Entry 7OV9 (X-ray diffraction, 1.90 A resolution); this record covers chains A and C.

Chain A:
Molecule: Queuine tRNA-ribosyltransferase accessory subunit 2
From: Mus musculus
Notes: EC 2.4.2.29; engineered mutation(s): M1del
UniProt: B8ZXI1 (QTRT2_MOUSE); residues 2-415 here = UniProt positions 2-415
Chain sequence (419 residues; each row starts with the number of its first residue; numbering starts at 0):
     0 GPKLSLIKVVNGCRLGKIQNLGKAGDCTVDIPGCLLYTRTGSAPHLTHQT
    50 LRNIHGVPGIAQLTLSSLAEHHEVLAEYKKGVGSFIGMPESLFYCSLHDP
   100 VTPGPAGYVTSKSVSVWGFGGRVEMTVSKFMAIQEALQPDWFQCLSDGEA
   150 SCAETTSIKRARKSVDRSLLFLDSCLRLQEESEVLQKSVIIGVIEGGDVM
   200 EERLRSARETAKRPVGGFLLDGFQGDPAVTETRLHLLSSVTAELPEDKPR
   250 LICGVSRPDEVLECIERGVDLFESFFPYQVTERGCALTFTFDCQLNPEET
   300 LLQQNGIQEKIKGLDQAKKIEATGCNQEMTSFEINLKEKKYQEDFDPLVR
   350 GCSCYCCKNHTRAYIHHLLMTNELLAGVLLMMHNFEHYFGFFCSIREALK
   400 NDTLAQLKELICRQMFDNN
Disordered / not traced: 0-1, 21-23, 152-155, 225-227, 292-330, 415-418
Construct notes: cloning artifact (0-1); expression tag (416-418)
Metal / ion sites: Zn2+: Cys351, Cys353, Cys356, His382
From the paper describing this entry:
  - mutagenesis - S41A/Y354F, Y354F: increased binding to Queuine tRNA-ribosyltransferase catalytic subunit 1 (chain C)
  - mutagenesis - S41A: unchanged binding to Queuine tRNA-ribosyltransferase catalytic subunit 1 (chain C)
  - mutagenesis - Y354F: decreased stability
  - mutagenesis - S41A (a factor of 2.5), S41A/Y354F (3.5-fold), Y354F (< 2-fold): decreased catalytic activity

Chain C:
Molecule: Queuine tRNA-ribosyltransferase catalytic subunit 1
From: Mus musculus
Notes: EC 2.4.2.29; engineered mutation(s): M1_L10del
UniProt: Q9JMA2 (TGT_MOUSE); numbering as in UniProt (aligned over 11-403)
Chain sequence (395 residues; row label = number of the first residue in the row):
     9 GPESAPRIMRLVAECSRSGARAGELRLPHGTVATPVFMPVGTQATMKGIT
    59 TEQLDSLGCRICLGNTYHLGLRPGPELIRKAQGLHGFMNWPHNLLTDSGG
   109 FQMVSLFSLSEVTEEGVHFRSPYDGEETLLSPERSVEIQNALGSDIIMQL
   159 DHVVSSTVTGPLVEEAMHRSVRWLDRCIAAHKHPDKQNLFAIIQGGLNAD
   209 LRTTCLKEMTKRDVPGFAIGGLSGGESKAQFWKMVALSTSMLPKDKPRYL
   259 MGVGYATDLVVCVALGCDMFDCVYPTRTARFGSALVPTGNLQLKKKQYAK
   309 DFSPINPECPCPTCQTHSRAFLHALLHSDNTTALHHLTVHNIAYQLQLLS
   359 AVRSSILEQRFPDFVRNFMRTMYGDHSLCPAWAVEALASVGIMLT
Disordered / not traced: 9-11, 164-165, 282-287, 403
Construct notes: cloning artifact (9-10)
Metal / ion sites: Zn2+: Cys317, Cys319, Cys322, His348
Curated features (UniProtKB/Swiss-Prot):
  - region (RNA binding): Gly260 to Asp266, Thr284 to Arg288
  - active site: Asp105 (Proton acceptor), Asp279 (Nucleophile)
  - binding site (queuine): Asp105 to Phe109, Asp159, Gln202, Gly229
  - binding site (Zn(2+)): Cys317, Cys319, Cys322, His348
  - modified residue: Ser139 (Phosphoserine)
From the paper describing this entry:
  - conformationally variable residues: Leu230, Ser231
  - catalytic residues: Asp105, Asp279 (proposed by the authors, not directly observed)
  - specificity-determining residues: Val112 (proposed by the authors, not directly observed)

Interface between chain A and chain C:
Contacting residue pairs (50; chain A residue first):
  Thr46(A) with Gln61(C); His343(C)
  Thr49(A) with Gln61(C)
  Glu69(A) with Ser336(C)
  His70(A) with Ala332(C); Ser336(C), hydrogen bond
  Glu72(A) with Lys308(C), salt bridge
  Val73(A) with Ala307(C); Phe310(C)
  Glu76(A) with Lys308(C), salt bridge
  Tyr77(A) with Phe310(C), hydrophobic
  Phe84(A) with Phe329(C), hydrophobic
  Ile85(A) with His325(C); Phe329(C), hydrophobic
  Gly86(A) with Thr324(C)
  Phe118(A) with His335(C); Ser336(C)
  Gln341(A) with Leu85(C)
  Glu342(A) with Leu85(C); Lys88(C), salt bridge
  Phe344(A) with Leu85(C), hydrophobic; Lys88(C); Ala89(C), hydrophobic
  Tyr354(A) with Thr59(C); Glu60(C), hydrogen bond (side chain-backbone)
  Asn358(A) with Asn97(C)
  His359(A) with Asn97(C), hydrogen bond
  Ala362(A) with Phe95(C)
  Tyr363(A) with Thr53(C); Phe95(C); Met96(C), hydrophobic
  His366(A) with Arg80(C); Pro81(C); Phe95(C)
  Met369(A) with Arg80(C)
  Thr370(A) with Met54(C); Arg80(C)
  Asn371(A) with Met54(C)
  Glu372(A) with Thr50(C); Thr53(C), hydrogen bond; Met54(C), hydrogen bond (side chain-backbone)
  Leu373(A) with Thr53(C); Met54(C), hydrogen bond (backbone-backbone); Lys55(C); Gly56(C); Thr339(C)
  Leu374(A) with Thr53(C), hydrogen bond (backbone-backbone); Gly56(C); Thr58(C)
  Val377(A) with Gly56(C)
Interface residues without a listed pair, chain A (34 interface residues in all): Arg38, Thr39, Gly40, Ser41, His47, Met381
Interface residues without a listed pair, chain C (35 interface residues in all): Ile57, Ser326, Ala328, Leu333, Asp337, Thr340, His344

In short:
The interface between chain A and chain C involves 34 residues on one side and 35 on the other; the contacts
include 7 hydrogen bonds and 3 salt bridges. Polar pairs include Glu72(A)-Lys308(C), Glu76(A)-Lys308(C) and
Glu342(A)-Lys88(C). From the paper: catalytic residues Asp105(C) and Asp279(C); S41A, S41A/Y354F and Y354F of
chain A reduce catalytic activity.
Here chain A is Queuine tRNA-ribosyltransferase accessory subunit 2 and chain C is Queuine
tRNA-ribosyltransferase catalytic subunit 1, both from Mus musculus. Entry 7OV9 (Heterodimeric tRNA-Guanine
Transglycosylase from mouse, apo-structure) was determined by X-ray diffraction together with 7OVO, 7OVS, 7B2I
and 6H62 from the same study.
